8FNJ - chains A and K of the 12 polymer chains in the assembly; structure by electron microscopy, 2.40 A resolution.

Chain A:
Name: Lamina-associated polypeptide 2, isoforms beta/gamma, Integrase
Organism: Homo sapiens
Notes: EC 2.7.7.-, 3.1.-.-
UniProtKB: chimeric construct of P42167, P12497: residues -55 to -3 from P42167 (LAP2B_HUMAN) positions 48-100 (UniProt number = residue number + 103); residues 1-288 from P12497 positions 1148-1435 (UniProt number = residue number + 1147)
Sequence (364 residues; row label = number of the first residue in the row; numbers below 1 keep their minus sign (Gly-75 is residue -75)):
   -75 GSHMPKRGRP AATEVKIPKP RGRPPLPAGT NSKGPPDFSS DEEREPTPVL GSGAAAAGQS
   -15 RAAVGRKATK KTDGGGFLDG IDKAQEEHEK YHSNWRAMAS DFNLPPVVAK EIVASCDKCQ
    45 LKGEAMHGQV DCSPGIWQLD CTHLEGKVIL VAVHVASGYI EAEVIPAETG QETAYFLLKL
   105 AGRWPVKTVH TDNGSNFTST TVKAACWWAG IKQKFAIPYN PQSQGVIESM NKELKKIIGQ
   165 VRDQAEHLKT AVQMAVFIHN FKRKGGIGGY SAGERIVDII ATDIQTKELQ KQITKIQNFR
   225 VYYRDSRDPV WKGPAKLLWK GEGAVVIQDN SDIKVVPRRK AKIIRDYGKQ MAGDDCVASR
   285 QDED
Disordered / not traced: -75 to 0, 229-235, 269-288
Sequence notes: expression tag (-75 to -56); conflict Gly-54 (Asn49 in P42167), Gln-17 (Arg86 in P42167); linker (-2 to 0); engineered mutation Lys138 (Glu1285 in P12497), Ala140 (Gly1287 in P12497)
Metal / ion sites: Zn2+: His12, His16, Cys40, Cys43; Mg2+ site 1: Asp64, Asp116 (together with Dolutegravir); Mg2+ site 2: Asp64, Glu152 (together with Dolutegravir)
Ligand contacts: Dolutegravir (DLU; (4R,12aS)-N-(2,4-difluorobenzyl)-7-hydroxy-4-methyl-6,8-dioxo-3,4,6,8,12,12a-hexahydro-2H-pyrido[1',2':4,5]pyrazino[2,1-b][1,3]oxazine-9-carboxamide): Asp64, Cys65, Asp116, Asn117, Gly118, Tyr143, Pro145, Gln146, Glu152
From the paper describing this entry:
  - conformationally variable residues (side-chain flip): Gln148
  - catalytic residues: Glu152 (citing earlier work)
  - mutagenesis - G140A (3- to 5-fold), Q148H (5- to 10-fold), Q148K (5- to 10-fold), Q148R (5- to 10-fold): decreased catalytic activity
  - mutagenesis - E138K/G140A/Q148K (1.0 kcal/mol): decreased binding to Dolutegravir (from molecular simulation)
  - mutagenesis - E138K: unchanged catalytic activity
  - mutagenesis - E138K/G140A/Q148K (1.0 kcal/mol): decreased binding to DTG (from molecular simulation)

Chain K:
Molecule: 27-nt DNA strand
Sequence (27 nucleotides; row label = number of the first residue in the row):
    15 ACTGCTAGAG ATTTTCCCGC CCACGCT
Disordered / not traced: 34-41

Interface between chain A and chain K:
Contacting residue pairs (4; chain A residue first):
  Asn18(A) with DG22(K), phosphate contact
  Lys46(A) with DA21(K), hydrogen bond to the base; DG22(K), base contact
  Ala49(A) with DG22(K), base contact
Other interface residues (no listed pair), chain A (5 interface residues in all): Gly47, Glu48
Other interface residues (no listed pair), chain K (4 interface residues in all): DA23, DG24

In short:
5 residues of chain A and 4 residues of chain K are in contact, with 1 hydrogen bond. The hydrogen-bonded pair
is Lys46(A)-DA21(K). Ligands of chain A: Dolutegravir. From the paper: the catalytic residue Glu152(A); G140A,
Q148H and Q148K of chain A, among others, reduce catalytic activity; 6 substitutions were tested in all.
Chain A is Lamina-associated polypeptide 2, isoforms beta/gamma, Integrase (Homo sapiens) and chain K is a
27-nt DNA strand; the structure, Structure of E138K/G140A HIV-1 intasome with Dolutegravir bound, was
determined by electron microscopy, deposited together with 8FND, 8FNG, 8FNH, 8FNL, 8FNM, 8FNO, 8FNP and 8FNQ.
